PDB entry 8J67 | X-ray diffraction, 1.81 A resolution | chain A

# Chain A
Molecule: MIC2-associated protein
Organism: Toxoplasma gondii
Reference sequence: Q967S9 (Q967S9_TOXGO); residues 47-228 here = UniProt positions 47-228
Chain sequence (185 residues; each row starts with the number of its first residue):
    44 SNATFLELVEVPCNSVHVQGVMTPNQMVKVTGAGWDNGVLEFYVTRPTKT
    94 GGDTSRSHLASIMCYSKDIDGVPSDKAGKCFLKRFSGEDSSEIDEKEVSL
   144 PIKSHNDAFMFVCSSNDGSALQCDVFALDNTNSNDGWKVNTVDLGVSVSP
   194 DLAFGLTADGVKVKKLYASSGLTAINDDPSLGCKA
Not modelled in the structure: 44-47, 93-95, 228
Differences from the reference sequence: expression tag (44-46); engineered mutation Arg127 (Asn in Q967S9), Asn177 (Ser in Q967S9)
Disulfide bonds: Cys56-Cys226, Cys107-Cys123, Cys156-Cys166

# In short
Chain A is MIC2-associated protein (Toxoplasma gondii); the structure, Crystal structure of Toxoplasma gondii
M2AP, was determined by X-ray diffraction.
